8TVA - chains BY and CS of the 41 polymer chains in the assembly; structure by electron microscopy, 8.55 A resolution (very low resolution: no residue pairs are listed; an interface is given only as per-side residue counts).

== Chain BY ==
Molecule: Fimbrial protein
Organism: Acinetobacter genomosp. 16BJ
UniProt: N9RQW9 (N9RQW9_9GAMM); numbering as in UniProt (aligned over 9-78)
Sequence (70 residues; each row starts with the number of its first residue):
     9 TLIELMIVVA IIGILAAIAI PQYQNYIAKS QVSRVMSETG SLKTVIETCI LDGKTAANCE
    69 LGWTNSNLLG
Disulfide bonds: Cys57-Cys67

== Chain CS ==
Molecule: Fimbrial protein
Organism: Acinetobacter genomosp. 16BJ
UniProt: N9RQW9 (N9RQW9_9GAMM); residue numbers follow UniProt; this construct covers 79-147
Sequence (69 residues; each row starts with the number of its first residue):
    79 STAAVTGQTG LTITYPASAT ESAAIQGTFG NSAAIKIKNQ TLTWTRTPEG AWSCATTVEA
   139 KFKPAGCAS
Disulfide bonds: Cys132-Cys145

== How chain BY and chain CS interact ==
At this resolution (9 A) residue pairs are not listed: 34 residues of chain BY and 35 of chain CS lie at the interface.

== Summary ==
The interface between chain BY and chain CS involves 34 residues on one side and 35 on the other.
Here chain BY is Fimbrial protein and chain CS is Fimbrial protein, both from Acinetobacter genomosp. 16BJ.
Entry 8TVA (Outer Mat-T4P complex) was determined by electron microscopy together with 8TOB, 8TOC, 8TV9, 8TW2
and 8TWC from the same study.
